Entry 9BEW (electron microscopy, 3.30 A resolution); this record covers chains G and H of the 18 polymer chains in the assembly.

== Chain G ==
Molecule: Envelope glycoprotein gp120
Source organism: Human immunodeficiency virus 1
Chain sequence (483 residues; numbered 31 to 513 plus 14 insertion-coded residues; 14 numbers in that range are skipped by the numbering (no residue carries them; nothing is unmodelled there); the number before each row is that of its first residue; a row labelled like 185A-185K holds insertion residues (185A, then the next letters in order)):
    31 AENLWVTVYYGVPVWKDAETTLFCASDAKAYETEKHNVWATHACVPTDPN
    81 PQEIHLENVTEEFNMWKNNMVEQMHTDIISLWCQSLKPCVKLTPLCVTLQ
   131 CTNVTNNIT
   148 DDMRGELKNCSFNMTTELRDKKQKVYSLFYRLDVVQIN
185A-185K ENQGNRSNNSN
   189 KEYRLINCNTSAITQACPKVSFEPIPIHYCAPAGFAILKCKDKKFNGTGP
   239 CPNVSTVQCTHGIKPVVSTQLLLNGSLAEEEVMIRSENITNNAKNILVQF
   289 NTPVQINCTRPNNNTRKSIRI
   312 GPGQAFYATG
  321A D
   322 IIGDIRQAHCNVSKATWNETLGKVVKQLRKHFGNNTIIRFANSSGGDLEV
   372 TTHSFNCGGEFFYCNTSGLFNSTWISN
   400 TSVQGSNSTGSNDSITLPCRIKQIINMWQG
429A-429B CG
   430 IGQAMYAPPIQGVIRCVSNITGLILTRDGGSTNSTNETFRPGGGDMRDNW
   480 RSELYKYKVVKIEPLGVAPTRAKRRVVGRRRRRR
Unresolved in the structure: 31-32, 61-64, 148-149, 185A-185K, 400-410, 506-513
Disulfide bonds: Cys54-Cys74, Cys113-Cys429A, Cys119-Cys205, Cys126-Cys196, Cys131-Cys157, Cys218-Cys247, Cys228-Cys239, Cys296-Cys331, Cys378-Cys445, Cys385-Cys418
Covalently attached groups: N-acetylglucosamine (NAG) linked to Asn88, Asn133, Asn156, Asn160, Asn197, Asn234, Asn241, Asn262, Asn276, Asn295, Asn301, Asn339, Asn355, Asn363, Asn386, Asn392, Asn448; glycan linked to Asn332

== Chain H ==
Molecule: 10-1074 heavy chain
Source organism: Homo sapiens
Notes: fragment: Fab
Chain sequence (235 residues; numbered 1 to 216 plus 19 insertion-coded residues; the number before each row is that of its first residue; a row labelled like 82A-82C holds insertion residues (82A, then the next letters in order)):
     1 QVQLQESGPGLVKPSETLSVTCSVSGDSMNNYYWTWIRQSPGKGLEWIGY
    51 ISDRESATYNPSLNSRVVISRDTSKNQLSLKL
82A-82C NSV
    83 TPADTAVYYCATARRGQR
100A-100P IYGVVSFGEFFYYYSM
   101 DVWGKGTTVTVSSASTKGPSVFPLAPSSKSTSGGTAALGCLVKDYFPEPV
   151 TVSWNSGALTSGVHTFPAVLQSSGLYSLSSVVTVPSSSLGTQTYICNVNH
   201 KPSNTKVDKRVEPKSC
Unresolved in the structure: 115-216
Disulfide bonds: Cys22-Cys92

== Interface between chain G and chain H ==
Residue-residue contacts (9; chain G residue first):
  Asp325(G) with Tyr100B(H)
  Arg327(G) with Gly100C(H); Glu100I(H)
  Gln328(G) with Phe100G(H); Glu100I(H), hydrogen bond (backbone-side chain)
  His330(G) with Val100D(H); Phe100G(H)
  Thr415(G) with Phe100G(H)
  Pro417(G) with Phe100G(H), hydrophobic
Also at the interface, not in a pair above, chain G (7 interface residues in all): Ile326

== Overview ==
7 residues of chain G and 5 residues of chain H are in contact; the contacts include 1 hydrogen bond. Its one
hydrogen-bonded contact is Gln328(G)-Glu100I(H). N-acetylglucosamine is covalently linked to Asn88(G),
Asn133(G), Asn156(G), Asn160(G), Asn197(G) and Asn234(G) and 11 more.
Chain G is Envelope glycoprotein gp120 (Human immunodeficiency virus 1) and chain H is 10-1074 heavy chain
(Homo sapiens); the structure, Cryo-EM structure of the HIV-1 BG505 IDL Env trimer in complex with 3BNC117 and
10-1074 Fabs, was determined by electron microscopy (same publication as 9BER and 9BF6).
